Entry 2FUZ (X-ray diffraction, 1.80 A resolution); this record covers chain A.

# Chain A
Name: Unsaturated glucuronyl hydrolase
Source organism: Bacillus sp
Notes: EC 3.2.1.-
Reference sequence: Q9RC92 (UGL_BACGL); residue numbers follow UniProt; this construct covers 1-377
Sequence (377 residues; row label = number of the first residue in the row):
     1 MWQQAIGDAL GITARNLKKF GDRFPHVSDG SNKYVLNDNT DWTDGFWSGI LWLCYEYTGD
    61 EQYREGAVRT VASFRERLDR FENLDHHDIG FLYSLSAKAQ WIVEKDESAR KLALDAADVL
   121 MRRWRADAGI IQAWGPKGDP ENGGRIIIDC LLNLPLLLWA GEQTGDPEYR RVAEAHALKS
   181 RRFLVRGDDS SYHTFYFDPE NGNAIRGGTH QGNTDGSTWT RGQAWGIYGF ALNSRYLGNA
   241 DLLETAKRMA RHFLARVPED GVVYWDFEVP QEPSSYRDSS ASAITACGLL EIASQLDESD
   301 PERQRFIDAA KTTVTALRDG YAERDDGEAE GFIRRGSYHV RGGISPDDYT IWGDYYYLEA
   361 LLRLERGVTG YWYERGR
Swiss-Prot annotation at these positions:
  - active site: D88 (Nucleophile), D149 (Proton donor)
  - mutagenesis: D88 (D88N: No activity, but no significant conformational change), D149 (D149N: Large decrease in activity, but no significant conformational change), H339 (H339S: Shows higher affinity for unsaturated chondroitin disaccharide sulfated at C-6 position of GalNAc residue (delta6S)), G342 (G342S: Shows higher affinity for unsaturated chondroitin disaccharide sulfated at C-6 position of GalNAc residue (delta6S)), I344 (I344K: Shows higher affinity for unsaturated chondroitin disaccharide sulfated at C-6 position of GalNAc residue (delta6S))

# Summary
Curated annotation (UniProt) lists active-site residues D88 and D149 and 5 mutagenesis sites.
Chain A is Unsaturated glucuronyl hydrolase (Bacillus sp); the structure, UGL hexagonal crystal structure
without glycine and DTT molecules, was determined by X-ray diffraction together with 2FV0 and 2FV1 from the
same study.
